8CY2 - chains A and D of the 3 polymer chains in the assembly; structure by X-ray diffraction, 2.81 A resolution.

[Chain A]
Name: Site-specific DNA-methyltransferase (adenine-specific)
Organism: Clostridioides difficile
Notes: EC 2.1.1.72
Reference sequence: A0A031WG99 (A0A031WG99_CLODI); numbering as in UniProt (aligned over 1-577)
Chain sequence (578 residues; each row starts with the number of its first residue; numbering starts at 0):
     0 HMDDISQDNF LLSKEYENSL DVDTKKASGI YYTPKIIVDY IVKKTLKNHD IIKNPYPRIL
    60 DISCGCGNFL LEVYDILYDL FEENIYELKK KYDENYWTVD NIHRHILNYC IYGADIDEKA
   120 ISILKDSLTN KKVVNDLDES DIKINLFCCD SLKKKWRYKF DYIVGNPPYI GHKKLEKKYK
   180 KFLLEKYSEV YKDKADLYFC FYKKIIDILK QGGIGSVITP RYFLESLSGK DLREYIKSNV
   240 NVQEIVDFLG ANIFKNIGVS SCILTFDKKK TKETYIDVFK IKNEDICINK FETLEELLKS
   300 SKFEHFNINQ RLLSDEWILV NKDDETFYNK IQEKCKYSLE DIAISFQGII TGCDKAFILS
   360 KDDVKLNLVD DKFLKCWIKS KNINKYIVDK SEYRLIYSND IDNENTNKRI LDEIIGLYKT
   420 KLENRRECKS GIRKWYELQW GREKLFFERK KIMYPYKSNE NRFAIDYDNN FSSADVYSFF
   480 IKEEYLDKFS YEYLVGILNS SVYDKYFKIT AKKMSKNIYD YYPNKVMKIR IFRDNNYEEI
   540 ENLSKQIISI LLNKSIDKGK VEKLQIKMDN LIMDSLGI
Unresolved in the structure: 0-27, 132-137
Differences from the reference sequence: expression tag (0)
Bound ions: K+ site 1: Lys88, Lys89, Tyr91, Glu93; K+ site 2: Gly249, Val258
Small-molecule neighbours: QA2 (N-[2-(4-aminophenyl)ethyl]adenosine): Gly28, Tyr30, Ile61, Ser62, Gly64, Asp114, Ile115, Asp116, Cys148, Asp149, Ser150, Asn165, Pro166, Pro167, Leu174, Glu175, Tyr178, Leu196, Phe200

[Chain D]
Molecule: DNA Strand 1
Sequence (14 nucleotides; each row starts with the number of its first residue):
     1 TTCAAAAAGT CCCA

[Chain A / chain D interface]
Pairs across the interface - 44 pairs, chain A then chain D:
  Tyr30(A) - DA8(D)  stacking on the base
  Asn165(A) - DA8(D)  hydrogen bond to the base
  Pro166(A) - DA8(D)  hydrogen bond to the base
  Pro167(A) - DA8(D)  base contact
  Tyr168(A) - DA8(D)  stacking on the base
  His171(A) - DA6(D)  hydrogen bond to the base
  Lys172(A) - DA6(D)  base contact
  Lys173(A) - DA8(D)  salt bridge to the phosphate
  Lys173(A) - DG9(D)  phosphate contact
  Lys173(A) - DT10(D)  salt bridge to the phosphate
  Lys193(A) - DA5(D)  base contact
  Lys193(A) - DA6(D)  sugar contact
  Tyr221(A) - DA7(D)  sugar contact
  Ser225(A) - DA6(D)  phosphate contact
  Leu226(A) - DA6(D)  phosphate contact
  Ser227(A) - DA5(D)  phosphate contact
  Ser227(A) - DA6(D)  hydrogen bond to the phosphate
  Phe253(A) - DA8(D)  base contact
  Ile256(A) - DA8(D)  phosphate contact
  Gly257(A) - DA7(D)  sugar contact
  Gly257(A) - DG9(D)  hydrogen bond to the phosphate
  Val258(A) - DA8(D)  sugar contact
  Ser344(A) - DA4(D)  phosphate contact
  Phe345(A) - DA4(D)  phosphate contact
  Gln346(A) - DA4(D)  hydrogen bond to the phosphate
  Gln346(A) - DA5(D)  hydrogen bond to the base
  Ile349(A) - DA5(D)  base contact
  Trp439(A) - DT2(D)  base contact
  Trp439(A) - DC3(D)  base contact
  Trp439(A) - DA4(D)  base contact
  Arg441(A) - DC3(D)  salt bridge to the phosphate
  Arg441(A) - DA4(D)  hydrogen bond to the base
  Lys456(A) - DA7(D)  base contact
  Tyr476(A) - DA5(D)  hydrogen bond to the phosphate
  Lys511(A) - DA6(D)  salt bridge to the phosphate
  Lys511(A) - DA7(D)  salt bridge to the phosphate
  Met513(A) - DA7(D)  sugar contact
  Ser514(A) - DA7(D)  hydrogen bond to the base
  Ser514(A) - DG9(D)  base contact
  Ile517(A) - DA7(D)  base contact
  Tyr521(A) - DA5(D)  phosphate contact
  Tyr521(A) - DA6(D)  hydrogen bond to the base
  Pro522(A) - DA5(D)  phosphate contact
  Asn523(A) - DA5(D)  hydrogen bond to the phosphate
Other interface residues (no listed pair), chain A (37 interface residues in all): Gly170, Asp195, Arg425, Glu426, Ile431
Other interface residues (no listed pair), chain D (10 interface residues in all): DT1

[Overview]
37 residues of chain A face 10 of chain D across their interface, with 12 hydrogen bonds, 5 salt bridges and 2
aromatic stacking contacts. Polar contacts include Asn165(A)-DA8(D), Pro166(A)-DA8(D) and His171(A)-DA6(D).
Ligands of chain A: compound QA2.
Here chain A is Site-specific DNA-methyltransferase (adenine-specific) (Clostridioides difficile) and chain D
is DNA Strand 1. Entry 8CY2 (CamA Adenine Methyltransferase Complexed to Cognate Substrate DNA and Inhibitor
APNEA (Compound 9)) was determined by X-ray diffraction (same publication as 8CXS, 8CXT, 8CXU, 8CXV, 8CXW,
8CXX and 7 further entries).
